PDB entry 3RZO | X-ray diffraction, 3.00 A resolution | chains A and H of the 12 polymer chains in the assembly

Chain A:
Name: DNA-directed RNA polymerase II subunit RPB1
Source organism: Saccharomyces cerevisiae S288c
Notes: EC 2.7.7.6
UniProt: P04050 (RPB1_YEAST); residue numbers follow UniProt; this construct covers 1-1733
Chain sequence (1733 residues; row label = number of the first residue in the row):
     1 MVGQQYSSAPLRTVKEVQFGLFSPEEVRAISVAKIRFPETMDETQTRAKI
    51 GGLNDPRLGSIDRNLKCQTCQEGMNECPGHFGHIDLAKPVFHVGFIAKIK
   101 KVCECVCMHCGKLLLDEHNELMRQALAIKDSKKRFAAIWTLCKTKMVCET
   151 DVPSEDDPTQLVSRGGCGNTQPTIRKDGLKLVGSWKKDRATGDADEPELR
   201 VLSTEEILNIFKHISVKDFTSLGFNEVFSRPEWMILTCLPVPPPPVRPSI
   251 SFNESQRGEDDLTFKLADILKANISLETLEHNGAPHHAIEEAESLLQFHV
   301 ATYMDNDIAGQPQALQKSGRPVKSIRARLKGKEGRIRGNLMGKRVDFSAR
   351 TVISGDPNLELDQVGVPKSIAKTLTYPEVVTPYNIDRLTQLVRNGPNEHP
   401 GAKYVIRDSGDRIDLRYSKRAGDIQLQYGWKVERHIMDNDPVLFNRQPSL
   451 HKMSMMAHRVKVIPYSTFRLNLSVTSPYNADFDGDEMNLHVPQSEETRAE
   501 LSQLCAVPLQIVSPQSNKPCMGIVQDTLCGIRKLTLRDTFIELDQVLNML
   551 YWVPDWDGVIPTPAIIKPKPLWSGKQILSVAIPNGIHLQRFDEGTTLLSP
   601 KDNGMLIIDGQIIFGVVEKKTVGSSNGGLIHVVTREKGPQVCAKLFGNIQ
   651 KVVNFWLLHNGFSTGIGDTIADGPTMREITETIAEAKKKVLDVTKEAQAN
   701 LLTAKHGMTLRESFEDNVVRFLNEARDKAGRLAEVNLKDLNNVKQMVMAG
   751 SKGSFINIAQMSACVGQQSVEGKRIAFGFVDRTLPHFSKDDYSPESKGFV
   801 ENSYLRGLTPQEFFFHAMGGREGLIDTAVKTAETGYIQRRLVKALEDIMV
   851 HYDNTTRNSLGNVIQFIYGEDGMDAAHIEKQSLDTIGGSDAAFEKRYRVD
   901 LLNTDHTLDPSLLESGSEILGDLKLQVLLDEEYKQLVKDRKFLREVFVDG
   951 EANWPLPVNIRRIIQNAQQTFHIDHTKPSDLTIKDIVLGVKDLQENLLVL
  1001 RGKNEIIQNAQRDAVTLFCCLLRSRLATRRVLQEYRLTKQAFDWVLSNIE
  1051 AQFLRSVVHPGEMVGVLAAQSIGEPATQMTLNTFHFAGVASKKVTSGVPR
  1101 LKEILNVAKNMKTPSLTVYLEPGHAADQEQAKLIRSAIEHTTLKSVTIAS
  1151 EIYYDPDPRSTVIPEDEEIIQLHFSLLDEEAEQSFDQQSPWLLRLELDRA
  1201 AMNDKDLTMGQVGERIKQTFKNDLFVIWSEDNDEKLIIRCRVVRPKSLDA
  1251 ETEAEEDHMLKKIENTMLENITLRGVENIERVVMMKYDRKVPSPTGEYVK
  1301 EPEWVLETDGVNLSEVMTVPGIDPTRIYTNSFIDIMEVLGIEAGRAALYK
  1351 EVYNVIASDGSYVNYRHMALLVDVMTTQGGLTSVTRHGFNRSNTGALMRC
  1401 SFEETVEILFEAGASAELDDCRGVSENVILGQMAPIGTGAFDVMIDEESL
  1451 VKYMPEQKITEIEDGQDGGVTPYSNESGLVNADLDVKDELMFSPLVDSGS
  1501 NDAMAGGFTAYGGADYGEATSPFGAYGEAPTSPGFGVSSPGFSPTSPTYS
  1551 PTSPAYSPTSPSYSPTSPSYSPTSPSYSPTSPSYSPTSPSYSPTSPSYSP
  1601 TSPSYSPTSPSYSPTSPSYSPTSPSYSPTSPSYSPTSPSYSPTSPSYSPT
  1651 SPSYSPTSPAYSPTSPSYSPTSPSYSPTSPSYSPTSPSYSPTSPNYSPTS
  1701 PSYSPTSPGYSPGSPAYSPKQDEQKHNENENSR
Unresolved in the structure: 1-2, 155-160, 187-198, 1177-1186, 1244-1253, 1446-1733
Curated features (UniProtKB/Swiss-Prot):
  - region: Pro248 to Asp260 (Lid loop), Asn306 to Lys323 (Rudder loop), Pro810 to Glu822 (Bridging helix)
  - binding site (Zn(2+)): Cys67, Cys70, Cys77, His80, Cys107, Cys110, Cys148, Cys167
  - binding site (Mg(2+)): Asp481, Asp483, Asp485
  - modified residue: Thr1471 (Phosphothreonine)
  - cross-link (Glycyl lysine isopeptide (Lys-Gly)): Lys695 (interchain with G-Cter in ubiquitin), Lys1246 (interchain with G-Cter in ubiquitin), Lys1350 (interchain with G-Cter in ubiquitin)
  - natural variant: Ser1653 to Pro1659 (deletion: In strain: A364A)
  - mutagenesis: Lys1246 (K1246R: Impairs ubiquitination during transcription stress)

Chain H:
Name: DNA-directed RNA polymerases I, II, and III subunit RPABC3
Source organism: Saccharomyces cerevisiae S288c
UniProt: P20436 (RPAB3_YEAST); residues 1-146 here = UniProt positions 1-146
Chain sequence (146 residues; numbered 1 to 146; the number before each row is that of its first residue):
     1 MSNTLFDDIFQVSEVDPGRYNKVCRIEAASTTQDQCKLTLDINVELFPVA
    51 AQDSLTVTIASSLNLEDTPANDSSATRSWRPPQAGDRSLADDYDYVMYGT
   101 AYKFEEVSKDLIAVYYSFGGLLMRLEGNYRNLNNLKQENAYLLIRR
Unresolved in the structure: 1, 64-75
Curated features (UniProtKB/Swiss-Prot):
  - region: Asp16 to Thr39 (Non-specific ssDNA binding)
  - modified residue: Ser2 (N-acetylserine), Thr68 (Phosphothreonine)

Interface between chain A and chain H:
Residue-residue contacts (68; chain A residue first):
  Arg537(A) - Tyr20(H)
  Arg537(A) - Val23(H)
  Arg537(A) - Arg25(H)
  Arg537(A) - Asp41(H)  salt bridge
  Arg537(A) - Gly120(H)  hydrogen bond (side chain-backbone)
  Arg537(A) - Leu122(H)
  Asp538(A) - Tyr20(H)
  Asp538(A) - Asn21(H)  hydrogen bond (side chain-backbone)
  Asp538(A) - Lys22(H)  hydrogen bond (side chain-backbone)
  Asp538(A) - Val23(H)  hydrogen bond (side chain-backbone)
  Phe540(A) - Val23(H)  hydrophobic
  Phe540(A) - Asn43(H)
  Phe540(A) - Leu121(H)  hydrophobic
  Leu543(A) - Trp79(H)  hydrophobic
  Val559(A) - Arg77(H)
  Val559(A) - Ser78(H)
  Ile560(A) - Ser78(H)  hydrogen bond (backbone-side chain)
  Ile560(A) - Trp79(H)  hydrogen bond (backbone-backbone)
  Pro561(A) - Trp79(H)
  Thr562(A) - Tyr98(H)
  Pro563(A) - Trp79(H)
  Ala564(A) - Met97(H)
  Ala564(A) - Tyr98(H)  hydrogen bond (backbone-backbone)
  Ala564(A) - Phe118(H)
  Ala564(A) - Gly119(H)
  Ile565(A) - Asn43(H)
  Ile565(A) - Leu46(H)  hydrophobic
  Ile565(A) - Val96(H)
  Ile566(A) - Val96(H)  hydrogen bond (backbone-backbone)
  Ile566(A) - Tyr98(H)  hydrophobic
  Ile566(A) - Tyr141(H)  hydrophobic
  Lys567(A) - Leu46(H)
  Lys567(A) - Asp94(H)
  Lys567(A) - Tyr95(H)  hydrogen bond
  Lys567(A) - Val96(H)  hydrogen bond (backbone-backbone)
  Lys567(A) - Met97(H)
  Pro568(A) - Leu46(H)
  Pro568(A) - Asp94(H)
  Pro570(A) - Trp79(H)  hydrophobic
  Leu571(A) - Leu46(H)  hydrophobic
  Trp572(A) - Trp79(H)  hydrophobic
  Ser573(A) - Gly119(H)  hydrogen bond (side chain-backbone)
  Lys575(A) - Gly119(H)
  Lys575(A) - Gly120(H)
  Leu597(A) - Tyr102(H)  hydrogen bond (backbone-side chain)
  Leu597(A) - Lys103(H)
  Leu597(A) - Tyr115(H)
  Leu598(A) - Arg25(H)  hydrogen bond (backbone-side chain)
  Leu598(A) - Thr39(H)
  Leu598(A) - Tyr115(H)  hydrophobic
  Leu598(A) - Leu122(H)
  Leu598(A) - Arg124(H)
  Ser599(A) - Arg25(H)
  Pro600(A) - Arg25(H)
  Asp602(A) - Tyr20(H)
  Leu606(A) - Tyr102(H)  hydrophobic
  Ile608(A) - Tyr102(H)  hydrophobic
  Ile613(A) - Thr100(H)
  Ile613(A) - Tyr102(H)  hydrophobic
  Ile613(A) - Ser117(H)  hydrogen bond (backbone-side chain)
  Ile613(A) - Gly120(H)
  Ile613(A) - Leu122(H)
  Phe614(A) - Leu122(H)  hydrophobic
  Leu737(A) - Arg19(H)
  Lys738(A) - Arg19(H)
  Asp739(A) - Arg19(H)  salt bridge
  Lys744(A) - Arg19(H)
  Asp974(A) - Lys136(H)
Other interface residues (no listed pair), chain A (37 interface residues in all): Gly558, Lys569, Gln576, Lys601
Other interface residues (no listed pair), chain H (34 interface residues in all): Pro81, Pro82, Met123

Summary:
37 residues of chain A face 34 of chain H across their interface, with 14 hydrogen bonds and 2 salt bridges.
Polar contacts include Arg537(A)-Asp41(H), Asp739(A)-Arg19(H) and Arg537(A)-Gly120(H). From UniProt: 8
Zn2+-binding residues, 3 Mg2+-binding residues and one mutagenesis site on chain A.
Here chain A is DNA-directed RNA polymerase II subunit RPB1 and chain H is DNA-directed RNA polymerases I, II,
and III subunit RPABC3, both from Saccharomyces cerevisiae S288c. Entry 3RZO (RNA Polymerase II Initiation
Complex with a 4-nt RNA) was determined by X-ray diffraction together with 3RZD, 3S14, 3S15, 3S16, 3S17, 3S1M
and 5 further entries from the same study.
